1RO6 - chain A; structure by X-ray diffraction, 2.00 A resolution.

== Chain A ==
Molecule: cAMP-specific 3', 5'-cyclic phosphodiesterase 4B
Organism: Homo sapiens
Notes: EC 3.1.4.17; fragment: catalytic domain
Reference sequence: Q07343 (PDE4B_HUMAN); residues 152-528 here correspond to UniProt positions 324-700 (UniProt number = residue number + 172)
Sequence (378 residues; row label = number of the first residue in the row):
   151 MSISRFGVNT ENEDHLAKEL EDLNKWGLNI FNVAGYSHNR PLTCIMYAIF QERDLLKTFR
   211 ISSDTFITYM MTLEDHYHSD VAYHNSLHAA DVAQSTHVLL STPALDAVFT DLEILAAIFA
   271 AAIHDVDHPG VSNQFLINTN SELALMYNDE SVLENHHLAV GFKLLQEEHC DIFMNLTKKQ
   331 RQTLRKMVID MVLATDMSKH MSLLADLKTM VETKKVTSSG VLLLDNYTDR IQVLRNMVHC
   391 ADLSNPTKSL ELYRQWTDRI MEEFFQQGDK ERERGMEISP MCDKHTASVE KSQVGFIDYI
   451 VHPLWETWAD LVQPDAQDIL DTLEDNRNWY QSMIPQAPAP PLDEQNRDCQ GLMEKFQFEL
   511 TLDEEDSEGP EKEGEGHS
Not modelled in the structure: 151, 496-528
Sequence notes: initiating methionine (151); engineered mutation Ala487 (Ser659 in Q07343), Ala489 (Ser661 in Q07343)
Metal / ion sites: Zn2+: His238, His274, Asp275, Asp392; Mn2+ near Asp275 (its only coordinating residue here)
Residues lining bound ligands:
  - arsenic (ARS): Phe156, Leu166, Cys194
  - rolipram (ROL): Tyr233, His234, His238, Asp275, Met347, Asp392, Leu393, Asn395, Tyr403, Trp406, Thr407, Ile410, Met411, Phe414, Met431, Ser442, Gln443, Phe446

== In short ==
Bound to chain A: arsenic and rolipram. His238, His274, Asp275 and Asp392 form the Zn2+ site.
Chain A is cAMP-specific 3', 5'-cyclic phosphodiesterase 4B (Homo sapiens); the structure, Crystal structure
of PDE4B2B complexed with Rolipram (R & S), was determined by X-ray diffraction together with 1RO9 and 1ROR
from the same study.
